Entry 9B5Y (electron microscopy, 3.49 A resolution); this record covers chains R and L of the 6 polymer chains in the assembly.

[Chain R]
Name: Parathyroid hormone/parathyroid hormone-related peptide receptor
Organism: Homo sapiens
Sequence (693 residues; row label = number of the first residue in the row; numbers below 1 keep their minus sign (Asp-26 is residue -26)):
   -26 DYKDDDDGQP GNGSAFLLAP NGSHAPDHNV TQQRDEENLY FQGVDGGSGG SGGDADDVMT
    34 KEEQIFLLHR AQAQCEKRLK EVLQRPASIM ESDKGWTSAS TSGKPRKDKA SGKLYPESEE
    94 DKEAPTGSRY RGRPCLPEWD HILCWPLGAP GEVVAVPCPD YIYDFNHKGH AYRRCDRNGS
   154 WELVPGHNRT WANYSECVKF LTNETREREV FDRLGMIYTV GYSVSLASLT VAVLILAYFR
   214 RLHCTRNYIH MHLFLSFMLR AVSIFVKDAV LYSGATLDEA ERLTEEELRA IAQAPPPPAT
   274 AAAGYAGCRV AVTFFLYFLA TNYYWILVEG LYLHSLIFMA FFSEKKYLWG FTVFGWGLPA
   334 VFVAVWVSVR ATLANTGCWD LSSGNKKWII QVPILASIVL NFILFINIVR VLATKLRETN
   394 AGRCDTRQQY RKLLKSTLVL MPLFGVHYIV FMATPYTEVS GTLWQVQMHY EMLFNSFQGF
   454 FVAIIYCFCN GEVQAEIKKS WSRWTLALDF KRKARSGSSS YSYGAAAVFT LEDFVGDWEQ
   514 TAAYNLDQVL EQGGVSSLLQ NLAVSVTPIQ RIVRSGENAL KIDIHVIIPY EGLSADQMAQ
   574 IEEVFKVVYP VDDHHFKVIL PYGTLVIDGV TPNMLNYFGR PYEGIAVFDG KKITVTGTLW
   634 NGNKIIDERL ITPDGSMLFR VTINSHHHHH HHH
Unresolved in the structure: -26 to 176, 245-278, 314, 392-401, 471-666
Cystine bridges: Cys281-Cys351

[Chain L]
Name: Long-acting parathyroid hormone analog
Organism: Homo sapiens
Sequence (36 residues; each row starts with the number of its first residue):
     1 AVAEIQLMHQ RAKWIQDARR RAFLHKLIAE IHTAEI
Unresolved in the structure: 27-36

[Interface between chain R and chain L]
Pairs across the interface (30; chain R residue first):
  Glu177(R) with Trp14(L)
  Glu180(R) with Trp14(L)
  Arg181(R) with Trp14(L)
  Phe184(R) with Arg11(L), hydrogen bond (backbone-side chain)
  Tyr195(R) with Glu4(L), hydrogen bond
  Arg233(R) with Glu4(L), salt bridge
  Ile237(R) with Glu4(L)
  Lys240(R) with Met8(L)
  Leu289(R) with Ile5(L), hydrophobic
  Leu292(R) with Val2(L), hydrophobic; Glu4(L); Ile5(L), hydrophobic
  Asp353(R) with Ala12(L)
  Leu354(R) with Met8(L), hydrophobic; His9(L)
  Lys360(R) with His9(L)
  Ile363(R) with Ile5(L), hydrophobic
  Ile367(R) with Val2(L), hydrophobic
  Met425(R) with Ala1(L), hydrogen bond (backbone-backbone)
  Ala426(R) with Ala1(L)
  Tyr429(R) with Gln6(L)
  Thr430(R) with Gln6(L)
  Trp437(R) with Gln6(L), hydrogen bond
  Gln440(R) with Gln6(L), hydrogen bond
  Met441(R) with Ala3(L), hydrophobic; Gln6(L)
  Glu444(R) with Ala3(L)
  Met445(R) with Ala3(L), hydrophobic; Glu4(L); Leu7(L), hydrophobic
Also at the interface, not in a pair above, chain R (33 interface residues in all): Thr178, Leu187, Gly188, Leu244, Val285, Phe288, Tyr296, Thr427, Asn448
Also at the interface, not in a pair above, chain L (13 interface residues in all): Gln10

[In short]
The interface between chain R and chain L involves 33 residues on one side and 13 on the other; the contacts
include 5 hydrogen bonds and 1 salt bridge. Among the polar pairs are Arg233(R)-Glu4(L), Phe184(R)-Arg11(L)
and Tyr195(R)-Glu4(L).
Here chain R is Parathyroid hormone/parathyroid hormone-related peptide receptor and chain L is Long-acting
parathyroid hormone analog, both from Homo sapiens. Entry 9B5Y (Cryo-EM structure of the LAPTH-bound PTH1R in
complex with Gq) was determined by electron microscopy.
